Entry 2VD8 (X-ray diffraction, 1.47 A resolution); this record covers chains A and B.

Chain A (and B):
Name: Alanine racemase
Source organism: Bacillus anthracis
Notes: EC 5.1.1.1; chain B of this document is another copy of the same molecule, construct and numbering; everything in this record applies to it too
UniProt: Q81VF6 (Q81VF6_BACAN); residues 1-389 here = UniProt positions 1-389
Sequence (391 residues; row label = number of the first residue in the row; numbers below 1 keep their minus sign (Gly-1 is residue -1)):
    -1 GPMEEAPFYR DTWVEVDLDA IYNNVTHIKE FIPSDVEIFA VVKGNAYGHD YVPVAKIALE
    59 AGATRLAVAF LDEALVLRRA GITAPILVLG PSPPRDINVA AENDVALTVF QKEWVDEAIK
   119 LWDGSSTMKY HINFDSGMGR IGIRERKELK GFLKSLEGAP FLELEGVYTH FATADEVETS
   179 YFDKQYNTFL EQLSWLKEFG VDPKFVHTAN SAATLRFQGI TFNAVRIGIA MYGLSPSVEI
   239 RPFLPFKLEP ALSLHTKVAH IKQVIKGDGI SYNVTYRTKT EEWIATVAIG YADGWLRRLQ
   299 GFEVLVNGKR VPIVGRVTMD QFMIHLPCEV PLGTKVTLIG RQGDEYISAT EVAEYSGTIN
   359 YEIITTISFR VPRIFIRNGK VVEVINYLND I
Unresolved in the structure: -1 to 2 (chain B: -1 to 3)
Covalently attached groups: pyridoxal phosphate (PLP) linked to Lys41
Modified positions: Lys27, Lys54, Lys110, Lys118, Lys127, Lys145, Lys148, Lys152, Lys182, Lys195, Lys202, Lys245, Lys255, Lys264, Lys277, Lys307, Lys333, Lys378 (n-dimethyl-lysine; MLY)
Ion coordination: Mg2+ site 1 near Asp17 (its only coordinating residue here); Mg2+ site 2 near Glu161 (its only coordinating residue here)
Small-molecule neighbours: pyridoxal phosphate (PLP): Val39, Tyr45, Leu87, Arg138, Tyr166, His168, Asn208, Ser209, Arg224, Ile225, Gly226, Ile227, Tyr359
From the paper describing this entry:
  - binding site for pyridoxal phosphate: Lys41, Tyr45, Arg138, His168, Ser209, Arg224, Gly226, Ile227, Tyr270, Tyr359
  - catalytic residues: Lys41, Tyr270 (proposed by the authors, not directly observed)

How chain A and chain B interact:
Residue-residue contacts - 163 pairs, chain A then chain B:
  Phe6(A) - Asp70(B)
  Phe6(A) - Arg93(B)  hydrogen bond (backbone-side chain)
  Tyr7(A) - Leu69(B)  hydrophobic
  Tyr7(A) - Asp70(B)  hydrogen bond (backbone-side chain)
  Tyr7(A) - Leu73(B)  hydrophobic
  Tyr7(A) - Pro91(B)
  Tyr7(A) - Arg93(B)
  Tyr7(A) - Asp94(B)
  Tyr7(A) - Val97(B)  hydrophobic
  Arg8(A) - Phe68(B)
  Arg8(A) - Asp70(B)
  Arg8(A) - Arg93(B)
  Asp9(A) - Pro91(B)
  Asp9(A) - Arg93(B)  salt bridge
  Lys41(A) - Met317(B)
  Lys41(A) - Asp318(B)
  Gly42(A) - Ala290(B)
  Gly42(A) - Arg368(B)
  Tyr45(A) - Met317(B)  hydrophobic
  Tyr49(A) - Arg368(B)
  Tyr49(A) - Leu386(B)
  Ala67(A) - Asp318(B)
  Phe68(A) - Arg8(B)
  Phe68(A) - Arg368(B)
  Phe68(A) - Leu386(B)  hydrophobic
  Leu69(A) - Tyr7(B)  hydrophobic
  Asp70(A) - Phe6(B)
  Asp70(A) - Tyr7(B)  hydrogen bond (side chain-backbone)
  Asp70(A) - Arg8(B)
  Asp70(A) - Asn384(B)  hydrogen bond
  Asp70(A) - Leu386(B)
  Glu71(A) - Arg368(B)  salt bridge
  Leu73(A) - Tyr7(B)  hydrophobic
  Val74(A) - Leu386(B)
  Arg77(A) - Leu386(B)  hydrogen bond (side chain-backbone)
  Arg77(A) - Asn387(B)
  Gly88(A) - Gln319(B)
  Pro89(A) - Ala257(B)  hydrophobic
  Pro89(A) - Gln319(B)
  Pro91(A) - Tyr7(B)
  Pro91(A) - Asp9(B)
  Arg93(A) - Phe6(B)  hydrogen bond (side chain-backbone)
  Arg93(A) - Tyr7(B)
  Arg93(A) - Arg8(B)
  Arg93(A) - Asp9(B)  salt bridge
  Asp94(A) - Tyr7(B)
  Val97(A) - Tyr7(B)
  Phe108(A) - His258(B)
  Gln109(A) - Ala257(B)  hydrogen bond (side chain-backbone)
  Gln109(A) - His258(B)  hydrogen bond
  Gln109(A) - Leu330(B)
  Glu111(A) - Leu330(B)
  Gly135(A) - Gly267(B)
  Met136(A) - Ile268(B)
  Met136(A) - Ser269(B)  hydrogen bond (backbone-backbone)
  Met136(A) - Tyr270(B)  hydrophobic
  Met136(A) - Thr316(B)
  Gly137(A) - Lys260(B)  hydrogen bond (backbone-side chain)
  Gly137(A) - Ile268(B)
  Gly137(A) - Met321(B)
  Arg138(A) - Lys260(B)  hydrogen bond (backbone-side chain)
  Arg138(A) - Thr284(B)  hydrogen bond (backbone-side chain)
  Arg138(A) - Thr316(B)  hydrogen bond
  Arg138(A) - Gln319(B)
  Arg138(A) - Met321(B)
  Ile139(A) - Thr284(B)
  Ile139(A) - Gln319(B)
  Gly140(A) - His258(B)
  Arg142(A) - Lys260(B)
  Arg142(A) - Val262(B)
  Arg142(A) - Asp266(B)  salt bridge
  His168(A) - Tyr270(B)  hydrogen bond
  Phe169(A) - Tyr270(B)
  Ala170(A) - Ser269(B)
  Ala170(A) - Tyr270(B)
  Ala170(A) - Asn271(B)  hydrogen bond (backbone-backbone)
  Thr171(A) - Val272(B)
  Asp173(A) - Asn271(B)  hydrogen bond
  Glu174(A) - Asn271(B)  hydrogen bond
  Tyr179(A) - Val272(B)
  Ala257(A) - Pro89(B)  hydrophobic
  Ala257(A) - Gln109(B)  hydrogen bond (backbone-side chain)
  His258(A) - Phe108(B)
  His258(A) - Gln109(B)  hydrogen bond
  His258(A) - Gly140(B)
  Lys260(A) - Gly137(B)  hydrogen bond (side chain-backbone)
  Lys260(A) - Arg138(B)  hydrogen bond (side chain-backbone)
  Lys260(A) - Arg142(B)
  Val262(A) - Arg142(B)
  Asp266(A) - Arg142(B)  salt bridge
  Ile268(A) - Met136(B)
  Ile268(A) - Gly137(B)
  Ser269(A) - Met136(B)  hydrogen bond (backbone-backbone)
  Ser269(A) - Ala170(B)
  Tyr270(A) - Met136(B)
  Tyr270(A) - His168(B)  hydrogen bond
  Tyr270(A) - Phe169(B)
  Tyr270(A) - Ala170(B)
  Asn271(A) - Ala170(B)  hydrogen bond (backbone-backbone)
  Asn271(A) - Asp173(B)  hydrogen bond
  Asn271(A) - Glu174(B)  hydrogen bond
  Val272(A) - Thr171(B)
  Val272(A) - Tyr179(B)
  Thr284(A) - Arg138(B)  hydrogen bond (side chain-backbone)
  Thr284(A) - Ile139(B)
  Tyr289(A) - Tyr359(B)
  Tyr289(A) - Glu360(B)
  Tyr289(A) - Thr364(B)
  Ala290(A) - Gly42(B)
  Ala290(A) - Thr363(B)
  Leu294(A) - Leu294(B)  hydrophobic
  Leu294(A) - Arg296(B)
  Leu294(A) - Glu360(B)
  Arg295(A) - Thr356(B)  hydrogen bond
  Arg295(A) - Ile357(B)
  Arg295(A) - Glu360(B)  hydrogen bond (backbone-side chain)
  Arg296(A) - Leu294(B)
  Arg296(A) - Arg296(B)
  Thr316(A) - Met136(B)
  Thr316(A) - Arg138(B)  hydrogen bond
  Met317(A) - Lys41(B)
  Met317(A) - Tyr45(B)  hydrophobic
  Met317(A) - Thr363(B)
  Asp318(A) - Lys41(B)
  Asp318(A) - Ala67(B)
  Gln319(A) - Gly88(B)
  Gln319(A) - Pro89(B)
  Gln319(A) - Arg138(B)
  Gln319(A) - Ile139(B)
  Met321(A) - Gly137(B)
  Met321(A) - Arg138(B)
  Leu330(A) - Gln109(B)
  Leu330(A) - Glu111(B)
  Thr356(A) - Arg295(B)  hydrogen bond
  Ile357(A) - Arg295(B)
  Tyr359(A) - Tyr289(B)
  Glu360(A) - Tyr289(B)
  Glu360(A) - Leu294(B)
  Glu360(A) - Arg295(B)  hydrogen bond (side chain-backbone)
  Thr363(A) - Tyr289(B)
  Thr363(A) - Ala290(B)
  Thr363(A) - Met317(B)
  Thr364(A) - Tyr289(B)
  Phe367(A) - Phe367(B)  hydrophobic
  Phe367(A) - Leu386(B)  hydrophobic
  Arg368(A) - Gly42(B)
  Arg368(A) - Tyr49(B)
  Arg368(A) - Phe68(B)
  Arg368(A) - Glu71(B)  salt bridge
  Asn384(A) - Asp70(B)  hydrogen bond
  Tyr385(A) - Ile389(B)  hydrophobic
  Leu386(A) - Tyr49(B)
  Leu386(A) - Phe68(B)  hydrophobic
  Leu386(A) - Asp70(B)
  Leu386(A) - Val74(B)
  Leu386(A) - Arg77(B)  hydrogen bond (backbone-side chain)
  Leu386(A) - Phe367(B)  hydrophobic
  Asn387(A) - Arg77(B)  hydrogen bond (backbone-side chain)
  Asp388(A) - Asp388(B)
  Ile389(A) - Tyr49(B)  hydrophobic
  Ile389(A) - Val74(B)  hydrophobic
  Ile389(A) - Arg77(B)  hydrogen bond (backbone-side chain)
  Ile389(A) - Tyr385(B)  hydrophobic
Interface residues without a listed pair, chain A (82 interface residues in all): Pro5, Asp133, Glu146, Gly267, Ala286, Gly355, Ser366
Interface residues without a listed pair, chain B (85 interface residues in all): Pro5, Asp133, Gly135, Glu146, Lys182, Ile263, Arg275, Ala286, Gly355, Ser366

Summary:
The interface between chain A and chain B involves 82 residues on one side and 85 on the other, with 36
hydrogen bonds and 6 salt bridges. Polar contacts include Asp9(A)-Arg93(B), Glu71(A)-Arg368(B) and
Arg142(A)-Asp266(B). The paper reports catalytic residues Lys41(A) and Tyr270(A); a binding site for pyridoxal
phosphate at Lys41(A), Tyr45(A) and Arg138(A) among others.
Both chains are Alanine racemase (Bacillus anthracis). Entry 2VD8 (The crystal structure of alanine racemase
from Bacillus anthracis (BA0252)) was determined by X-ray diffraction, deposited together with 2VD9.
